Entry 9RIA (electron microscopy, 3.20 A resolution); this record covers chains B and G of the 4 polymer chains in the assembly.

# Chain B
Name: SlNRC3
Organism: Solanum lycopersicum
UniProt: A0A3Q7GDL1 (A0A3Q7GDL1_SOLLC); residue numbers follow UniProt; this construct covers 1-891
Chain sequence (919 residues; row label = number of the first residue in the row):
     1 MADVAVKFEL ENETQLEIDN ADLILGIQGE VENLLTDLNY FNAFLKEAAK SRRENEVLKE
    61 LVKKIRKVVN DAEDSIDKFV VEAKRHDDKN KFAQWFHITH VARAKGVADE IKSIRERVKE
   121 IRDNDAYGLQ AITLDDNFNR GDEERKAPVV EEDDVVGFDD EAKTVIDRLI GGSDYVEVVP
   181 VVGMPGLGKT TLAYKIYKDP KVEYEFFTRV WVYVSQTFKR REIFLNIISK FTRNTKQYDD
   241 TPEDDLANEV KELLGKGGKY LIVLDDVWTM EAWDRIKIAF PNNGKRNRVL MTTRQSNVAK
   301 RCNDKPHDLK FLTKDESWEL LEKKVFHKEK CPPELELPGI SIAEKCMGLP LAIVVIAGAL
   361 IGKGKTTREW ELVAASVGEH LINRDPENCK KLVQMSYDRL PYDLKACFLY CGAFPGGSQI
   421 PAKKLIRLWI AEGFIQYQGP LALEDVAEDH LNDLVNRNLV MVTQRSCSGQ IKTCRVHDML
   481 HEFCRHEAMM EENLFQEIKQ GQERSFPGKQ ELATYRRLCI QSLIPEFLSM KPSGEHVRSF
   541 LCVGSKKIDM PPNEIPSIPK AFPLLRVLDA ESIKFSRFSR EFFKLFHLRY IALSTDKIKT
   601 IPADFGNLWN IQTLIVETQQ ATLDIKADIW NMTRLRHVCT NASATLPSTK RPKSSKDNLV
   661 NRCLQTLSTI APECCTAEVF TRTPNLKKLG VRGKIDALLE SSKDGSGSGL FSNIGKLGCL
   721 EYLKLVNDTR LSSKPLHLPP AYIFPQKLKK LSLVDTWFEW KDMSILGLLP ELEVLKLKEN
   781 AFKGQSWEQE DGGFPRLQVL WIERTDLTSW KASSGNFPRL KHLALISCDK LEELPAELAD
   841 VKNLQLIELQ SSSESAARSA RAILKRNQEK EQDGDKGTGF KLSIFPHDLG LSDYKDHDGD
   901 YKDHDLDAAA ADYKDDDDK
Disordered / not traced: 1-24, 89-98, 136-142, 652-656, 892-919
Differences from the reference sequence: engineered mutation Glu9 (Leu in A0A3Q7GDL1), Glu13 (Leu in A0A3Q7GDL1), Glu17 (Leu in A0A3Q7GDL1); expression tag (892-919)
Residues lining bound ligands: ATP (adenosine-5'-triphosphate): Val149, Val150, Glu151, Asp154, Val155, Val156, Phe158, Met184, Pro185, Gly186, Leu187, Gly188, Lys189, Thr190, Thr191, Asp266, Arg294, Leu320, Pro350, Leu351, Val354, Leu392, Met395

# Chain G
Name: RxLR effector protein PITG_16705
Organism: Phytophthora infestans
UniProt: D0NVF3 (RXLRW_PHYIT); numbering as in UniProt (aligned over 62-678)
Chain sequence (684 residues; each row starts with the number of its first residue):
    61 MAPSIVENIK ALVKSSAVTP AKLQQWLDER LEAGLVFKNM NLDEPNIFSL LHEPNFAKWV
   121 QYADDLSAKS SHKESSVIST LTSLHGDKVV YDTIQAAKLY PQLSELALKL EKDQIRFWIA
   181 TRKDPSVVFE ALNLNWAGIS IFPKPEFSAW LKYVDDVNAR HPKEAPLSII PTLKQRFSRG
   241 DEAGTDVLLK LIANGKATTE AKTVANKVES ALFDFWLNSR ETPDKVMDAF KYGTTTQAFL
   301 GSPRWKEWER YLSAYNARYP EKKATAIETL TRKYGDAQLL DTLIGASSKG ETKTLAAKLQ
   361 AQQFDRWMNL KESPLDVYNR LRSSYGDTAF FNEPQLNVWV SYMNVFVDKN PSKVDKMFLE
   421 LGDTFGDMRL FRVLGEAKKF PNLESTATKL QMEKASTLFA SGKSPEGIFK VLALDNVGDD
   481 ILSNTLFHKW LAYLQKFNKE HPNNQESWFD MLRISYQPFG VERIIETGRK NPLTRLMAEK
   541 VENAYHNYWL DIKMEPKTAF RSLHLDESGE KLLADPKFNT WVQYLKTFND RYPNEKTTVI
   601 DGLRDNSHDI ALLRMFSAAK NDPSTEKLAT DLQSALILKW QDAKKTPEEL KRVFVGVPAA
   661 DEMLDRYIKL LAVASSTPYS YPYDVPDYAG YPYDVPDYAG LYPYDVPDYA TRAAYPYDVP
   721 DYAGYPYDVP DYAGLYPYDV PDYA
Disordered / not traced: 61-136, 679-744
Differences from the reference sequence: initiating methionine (61); engineered mutation Glu92 (Pro in D0NVF3); expression tag (679-744)

# How chain B and chain G interact
Residue-residue contacts (21; chain B residue first):
  Leu134(B) - Arg239(G)
  Glu203(B) - His608(G)  hydrogen bond (backbone-side chain)
  Tyr204(B) - His608(G)  hydrogen bond (backbone-side chain)
  Tyr204(B) - Asp609(G)  hydrogen bond
  Tyr204(B) - Trp640(G)
  Tyr204(B) - Lys645(G)
  Tyr204(B) - Leu650(G)
  Tyr204(B) - Val653(G)
  Tyr204(B) - Phe654(G)
  Glu205(B) - Arg652(G)  salt bridge
  Glu205(B) - Val653(G)
  Phe206(B) - His608(G)
  Phe207(B) - His608(G)
  Phe207(B) - Ile610(G)  hydrophobic
  Phe207(B) - Arg614(G)
  Lys256(B) - Arg614(G)  hydrogen bond (backbone-side chain)
  Gly257(B) - Arg614(G)
  Gly258(B) - Val655(G)
  Lys259(B) - Arg652(G)
  Lys285(B) - Val655(G)
  Lys285(B) - Gly656(G)  hydrogen bond (side chain-backbone)
Also at the interface, not in a pair above, chain B (13 interface residues in all): Ile170, Lys201
Also at the interface, not in a pair above, chain G (15 interface residues in all): Arg604, Ala611
The authors on this interface:
  - specific contacts: Tyr204(B)-Asp609(G) (hydrogen bond), Glu205(B)-Arg652(G) (salt bridge)
  - interface residues, chain B: Leu134(B), Phe206(B), Phe207(B)
  - hot spots on chain B (mutagenesis) - Y204A/E205A: abolished binding to RxLR effector protein PITG_16705 (chain G)

# Overview
13 residues of chain B face 15 of chain G across their interface, with 5 hydrogen bonds and 1 salt bridge.
Among the polar pairs are Glu205(B)-Arg652(G), Glu203(B)-His608(G) and Tyr204(B)-His608(G). The paper
describes a hydrogen bond between Tyr204(B) and Asp609(G); a salt bridge between Glu205(B) and Arg652(G). The
paper reports that Y204A/E205A of chain B abolish binding to RxLR effector protein PITG_16705 (chain G);
interface residues Leu134(B), Phe206(B) and Phe207(B).
Chain B is SlNRC3 (Solanum lycopersicum) and chain G is RxLR effector protein PITG_16705 (Phytophthora
infestans); the structure, Cryo-EM structure of tomato NRC3-AVRcap1b complex, was determined by electron
microscopy together with 9RI9 from the same study.
